PDB entry 8PK1 | electron microscopy, 3.17 A resolution | chains A and D of the 10 polymer chains in the assembly

Chain A (and D):
Molecule: CRISPR-associated endoribonuclease Cas2
From: Streptococcus thermophilus DGCC 7710
Notes: EC 3.1.-.-; chain D of this document is another copy of the same molecule, construct and numbering; everything in this record applies to it too
UniProtKB: G3ECR3 (CAS2_STRTR); residues 1-114 here = UniProt positions 1-114
Chain sequence (114 residues; numbered 1 to 114; the number before each row is that of its first residue):
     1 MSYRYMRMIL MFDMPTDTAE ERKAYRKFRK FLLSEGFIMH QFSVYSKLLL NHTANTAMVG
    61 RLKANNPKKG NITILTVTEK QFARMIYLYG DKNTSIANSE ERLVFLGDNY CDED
Not modelled in the structure: 1-4, 112-114
Ion coordination: Mg2+: Phe12, Asp13 (shared with 1 residue of chain H)

Interface between chain A and chain D:
Contacting residue pairs (68; chain A residue first):
  Ile9(A) with Leu75(D), hydrophobic
  Met11(A) with Gln41(D); Val44(D), hydrophobic
  Phe12(A) with Gln41(D), hydrogen bond (backbone-side chain)
  Asp13(A) with Gln41(D); Phe42(D), hydrogen bond (side chain-backbone)
  His40(A) with Thr73(D)
  Gln41(A) with Met11(D); Phe12(D), hydrogen bond (side chain-backbone); Asp13(D); Asn71(D), hydrogen bond; Thr73(D), hydrogen bond
  Phe42(A) with Asp13(D), hydrogen bond (backbone-side chain)
  Val44(A) with Met11(D), hydrophobic
  Lys63(A) with Leu88(D)
  Asn66(A) with Leu88(D), hydrogen bond (side chain-backbone)
  Lys68(A) with Tyr89(D)
  Lys69(A) with Tyr89(D)
  Gly70(A) with Tyr89(D); Gly90(D)
  Asn71(A) with Gln41(D), hydrogen bond; Tyr89(D); Gly90(D); Asp91(D)
  Ile72(A) with Tyr87(D); Leu88(D), hydrogen bond (backbone-backbone); Tyr89(D), hydrogen bond (backbone-backbone)
  Thr73(A) with His40(D); Gln41(D), hydrogen bond; Met85(D); Ile86(D); Tyr87(D)
  Ile74(A) with Met85(D); Ile86(D), hydrogen bond (backbone-backbone); Leu88(D), hydrophobic
  Leu75(A) with Ile9(D), hydrophobic; Leu75(D), hydrophobic; Val77(D), hydrophobic; Gln81(D)
  Thr76(A) with Gln81(D)
  Val77(A) with Leu75(D), hydrophobic; Val77(D), hydrophobic; Gln81(D)
  Gln81(A) with Leu75(D); Thr76(D); Val77(D); Gln81(D)
  Met85(A) with Thr73(D); Ile74(D); Leu75(D), hydrophobic
  Ile86(A) with Ile72(D); Thr73(D); Ile74(D), hydrogen bond (backbone-backbone)
  Tyr87(A) with Asn71(D); Ile72(D); Thr73(D)
  Leu88(A) with Lys63(D); Asn66(D), hydrogen bond (backbone-side chain); Ile72(D), hydrogen bond (backbone-backbone); Ile74(D), hydrophobic
  Tyr89(A) with Lys68(D); Lys69(D); Gly70(D); Asn71(D); Ile72(D), hydrogen bond (backbone-backbone)
  Gly90(A) with Gly70(D); Asn71(D)
  Asp91(A) with Asn71(D)
Interface residues without a listed pair, chain A (32 interface residues in all): Leu10, Val59, Leu62, Thr78
Interface residues without a listed pair, chain D (32 interface residues in all): Leu10, Val59, Leu62, Phe82

Overview:
Chain A and chain D each contribute 32 residues to their interface, with 16 hydrogen bonds. Polar contacts
include Phe12(A)-Gln41(D), Asp13(A)-Phe42(D) and Gln41(A)-Asn71(D). Phe12(A) and Asp13(A) coordinate Mg2+.
Both chains are CRISPR-associated endoribonuclease Cas2 (Streptococcus thermophilus DGCC 7710). Entry 8PK1
(Cas1-Cas2 CRISPR integrase bound to prespacer DNA, Streptococcus thermophilus DGCC 7710 CRISPR3 system) was
determined by electron microscopy.
